PDB entry 4X65 | X-ray diffraction, 3.35 A resolution | chains A and J of the 23 polymer chains in the assembly

[Chain A]
Molecule: 16S rRNA
Organism: Thermus thermophilus HB8
Sequence (1522 nucleotides; each row starts with the number of its first residue; note: 42 numbers in that range are skipped by the numbering (no residue carries them; nothing is unmodelled there); a row labelled like 190A-190L holds insertion residues (190A, then the next letters in order); numbering starts at 0):
     0 UUUGUUGGAGAGUUUGAUCCUGGCUCAGGGUGAACGCUGGCGGCGUGCCU
    50 AAGACAUGCAAGUCGUGCGGG
    73 CCGCGGGGUUUU
    88 ACUCCG
    95 UGGUC
   101 AGCGGCGGACGGGUGAGUAACGCGUGGGU
  129A G
   130 ACCUACCCGGAAGAGGGGGACAACCCGGGGAAACUCGGGCUAAUCCCCCA
   180 UGUGGACCCGC
190A-190L CCCUUGGGGUGU
   191 GUCCAAAGGGCUUU
   216 GCCCGCUUCCGGAUGGGCCCGCGUCCCAUCAGCUAGUUGGUGGGGUAAUG
   266 GCCCACCAAGGCGACGACGGGUAGCCGGUCUGAGAGGAUGGCCGGCCACA
   316 GGGGCACUGAGACACGGGCCCCACUCCUACGGGAGGCAGCAGUUAGGAAU
   366 CUUCCGCAAUGGGCGCAAGCCUGACGGAGCGACGCCGCUUGGAGGAAGAA
   416 GCCCUUCGGGGUGUAAACUCCUGAA
   442 CCCGGGACGAAACCCCCGACGA
   474 GGGGACUGACGGUACCGGG
   494 GUAAUAGCGCCGGCCAACUCCGUGCCAGCAGCCGCGGUAAUACGGAGGGC
   544 GCGAGCGUUACCCGGAUUCACUGGGCGUAAAGGGCGUGUAGGCGGCCUGG
   594 GGCGUCCCAUGUGAAAGACCACGGCUCAACCGUGGGGGAGCGUGGGAUAC
   644 GCUCAGGCUAGACGGUGGGAGAGGGUGGUGGAAUUCCCGGAGUAGCGGUG
   694 AAAUGCGCAGAUACCGGGAGGAACGCCGAUGGCGAAGGCAGCCACCUGGU
   744 CCACCCGUGACGCUGAGGCGCGAAAGCGUGGGGAGCAAACCGGAUUAGAU
   794 ACCCGGGUAGUCCACGCCCUAAACGAUGCGCGCUAGGUCUCUGGGUCU
   848 CCUGGGGGCCGAAGCUAACGCGUUAAGCGCGCCGCCUGGGGAGUACGGCC
   898 GCAAGGCUGAAACUCAAAGGAAUUGACGGGGGCCCGCACAAGCGGUGGAG
   948 CAUGUGGUUUAAUUCGAAGXAACGCGAAGAACCUUACCAGGCCUUGACAU
   998 GCUAGG
 1003A G
  1004 AACCCGGGUGAAAGCCUGGGGUGCCCC
1030A-1030D GCGA
  1031 GGGGAGCCCUAGCACAGGUGCUGCAUGGCCGUCGUCAGCUCGUGCCGUGA
  1081 GGUGUUGGGUUAAGUCCCGCAACGAGCGCAACCCCCGCCGUUAGUUGCCA
  1131 GCGGUUCGGCCGGGCACUCUAACGGGACUGCCCGCGAAA
  1171 GCGGGAGGAAGGAGGGGACGACGUCUGGUCAGCAUGGCCCUUACGGCCUG
  1221 GGCGACACACGUGCUACAAUGCCCACUACAAAGCGAUGCCACCCGGCAAC
  1271 GGGGAGCUAAUCGCAAAAAGGUGGGCCCAGUUCGGAUUGGGGUCUGCAAC
  1321 CCGACCCCAUGAAGCCGGAAUCGCUAGUAAUCGCGGAUCAG
 1361A C
  1362 CAUGCCGCGGUGAAUACGUUCCCGGGCCUUGUACACACXGCCXGUXACGC
  1412 CAUGGGAGCGGGCUCUACCCGAAGUCGCCGGG
  1446 AGCCUACGGG
  1459 CAGGCGCCGAGGGUAGGGCCCGUGACUGGGGCGAAGUCGUAACAAGGUAG
  1509 CUGUACCGGAAGGUGCGGCUGGAUCCACUCCUUUCU
Not modelled in the structure: 0-4, 1534-1538
Differences from the reference sequence: conflict C1534 (A132811 in 55771382), A1535 (C132812 in 55771382)
Modified residues: PSU (pseudouridine-5'-monophosphate) at position 516, 7MG (7N-methyl-8-hydroguanosine-5'-monophosphate) at position 527, M2G (N2-dimethylguanosine-5'-monophosphate) at position 966, 5MC (5-methylcytidine-5'-monophosphate) at position 967, 2MG (2N-methylguanosine-5'-monophosphate) at position 1207, 5MC (5-methylcytidine-5'-monophosphate) at position 1400, 4OC (4n,o2'-methylcytidine-5'-monophosphate) at position 1402, 5MC (5-methylcytidine-5'-monophosphate) at position 1404, 5MC (5-methylcytidine-5'-monophosphate) at position 1407, UR3 (3-methyluridine-5'-monophoshate) at position 1498, MA6 (6N-dimethyladenosine-5'-monophoshate) at position 1518, MA6 (6N-dimethyladenosine-5'-monophoshate) at position 1519, PSU (pseudouridine-5'-monophosphate) at position 1540, PSU (pseudouridine-5'-monophosphate) at position 1541
Bound ions: Mg2+ site 1: G6 (shared with 1 residue of chain D); Mg2+ site 2 near U12 (its only coordinating residue here); K+ site 1 near U14 (its only coordinating residue here); Mg2+ site 3 near G21 (its only coordinating residue here); Mg2+ site 4: G46, G394; Mg2+ site 5 near C48 (its only coordinating residue here); Mg2+ site 6 near A53 (its only coordinating residue here); Mg2+ site 7: G61, U62; Mg2+ site 8: G70, U98; Mg2+ site 9: U83, C1543; Mg2+ site 10 near G107 (its only coordinating residue here); Mg2+ site 11 near A109 (its only coordinating residue here); 101 more Mg2+ sites not listed; 20 more K+ sites not listed
Small-molecule neighbours:
  - paromomycin (PAR), molecule 1: G31, C47, C48, A50, A51, G52, A53, G113, U114, G115, A353, C355, A356, U358, U359, A360, G361, U365, C366
  - paromomycin (PAR), molecule 2: G567, G568, C569, G570, G575, G821, C822, C862, U863, G874, C875, C879
  - paromomycin (PAR), molecule 3: G610, A611, C613, A614, A622, C623, C624, G625, U626
  - paromomycin (PAR), molecule 4: G661, G662, A663, G664, A665, G666, G667, U740, G741, G742, U743
  - paromomycin (PAR), molecule 5: U669, G670, G671, U672, G673, G714, A715, A716, C717, C805, C806
  - paromomycin (PAR), molecule 6: 5MC_1404, G1405, U1406, 5MC_1407, A1408, C1409, G1489, C1490, G1491, A1492, A1493, G1494, U1495, C1496

[Chain J]
Name: 30S ribosomal protein S10
Organism: Thermus thermophilus (strain HB8 / ATCC 27634 / DSM 579)
UniProtKB: Q5SHN7 (RS10_THET8); numbering as in UniProt (aligned over 3-101)
Chain sequence (99 residues; row label = number of the first residue in the row):
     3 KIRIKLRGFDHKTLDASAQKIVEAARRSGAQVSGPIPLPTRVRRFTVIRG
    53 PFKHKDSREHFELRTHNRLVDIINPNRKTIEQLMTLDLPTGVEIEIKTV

[Chain A / chain J interface]
Contacting residue pairs (73):
  G963(A) with Phe-54(J), sugar contact
  A964(A) with Phe-54(J), sugar contact; Lys-55(J), hydrogen bond to the sugar
  A969(A) with Lys-55(J), salt bridge to the phosphate
  C972(A) with Lys-55(J), sugar contact; His-56(J), sugar contact; Lys-57(J), salt bridge to the phosphate
  G973(A) with Pro-53(J), sugar contact; Phe-54(J), base contact; Lys-55(J), hydrogen bond to the sugar; Lys-57(J), salt bridge to the phosphate
  A975(A) with Thr-48(J), base contact; Lys-57(J), salt bridge to the phosphate; Arg-60(J), base contact
  G1058(A) with Pro-53(J), base contact
  C1059(A) with Arg-51(J), hydrogen bond to the sugar; Gly-52(J), sugar contact; Pro-53(J), base contact
  C1060(A) with Arg-51(J), sugar contact; Gly-52(J), sugar contact; His-56(J), hydrogen bond to the sugar; Ser-59(J), sugar contact
  G1061(A) with Arg-51(J), phosphate contact; His-56(J), hydrogen bond to the sugar; Ser-59(J), sugar contact
  A1123(A) with Ser-35(J), hydrogen bond to the sugar; Gly-36(J), sugar contact; Pro-37(J), sugar contact; Ile-38(J), sugar contact; Pro-39(J), base contact
  G1124(A) with Ser-35(J), phosphate contact; Ile-38(J), phosphate contact
  U1125(A) with Arg-5(J), base contact; Ile-38(J), phosphate contact; Asp-73(J), base contact
  U1150(A) with Pro-39(J), base contact; Leu-40(J), hydrogen bond to the sugar; Pro-41(J), sugar contact
  A1151(A) with Pro-39(J), sugar contact; Leu-40(J), sugar contact; Pro-41(J), sugar contact; Thr-42(J), hydrogen bond to the phosphate; Arg-70(J), hydrogen bond to the phosphate
  A1152(A) with His-13(J), phosphate contact; Asp-17(J), sugar contact; His-68(J), salt bridge to the phosphate; Arg-70(J), salt bridge to the phosphate
  C1153(A) with His-13(J), salt bridge to the phosphate
  C1189(A) with Arg-51(J), salt bridge to the phosphate
  G1197(A) with His-56(J), base contact
  G1198(A) with Pro-53(J), base contact; Phe-54(J), sugar contact; Lys-55(J), sugar contact
  G1202(A) with Pro-53(J), base contact
  G1253(A) with Val-44(J), phosphate contact; Arg-46(J), salt bridge to the phosphate
  C1254(A) with Val-44(J), phosphate contact; Arg-45(J), salt bridge to the phosphate
  G1255(A) with Arg-43(J), hydrogen bond to the base; Arg-45(J), salt bridge to the phosphate
  U1278(A) with Lys-99(J), base contact
  A1279(A) with Arg-9(J), salt bridge to the phosphate; Arg-43(J), base contact
  A1280(A) with Lys-7(J), phosphate contact; Leu-40(J), base contact; Pro-41(J), sugar contact
  U1281(A) with Arg-5(J), base contact; Lys-7(J), base contact
  C1366(A) with Arg-60(J), hydrogen bond to the sugar
  C1367(A) with Thr-48(J), hydrogen bond to the sugar; Arg-60(J), sugar contact; His-62(J), phosphate contact
  G1368(A) with His-62(J), salt bridge to the phosphate
Also at the interface, not in a pair above, chain A (34 interface residues in all): A965, A1188, U1199
Also at the interface, not in a pair above, chain J (37 interface residues in all): Arg-28, Ile-50, Glu-61, Leu-71, Glu-97

[Summary]
The interface between chain A and chain J involves 34 residues on one side and 37 on the other, with 12
hydrogen bonds and 13 salt bridges. Polar contacts include G1255(A)/Arg-43(J), A964(A)/Lys-55(J) and
G973(A)/Lys-55(J). Ligands of chain A: 6 copies of paromomycin.
Chain A is 16S rRNA (Thermus thermophilus HB8) and chain J is 30S ribosomal protein S10 (Thermus thermophilus
(strain HB8 / ATCC 27634 / DSM 579)); the structure, Crystal Structure of 30S ribosomal subunit from Thermus
thermophilus, was determined by X-ray diffraction, deposited together with 4X62, 4X64 and 4X66.
